Entry 8VLU (electron microscopy, 3.12 A resolution); this record covers chains B and A.

== Chain B (and A) ==
Name: Heparan-alpha-glucosaminide N-acetyltransferase
Organism: Homo sapiens
Notes: EC 2.3.1.78; chain A of this document is another copy of the same molecule, construct and numbering; everything in this record applies to it too
UniProtKB: Q68CP4 (HGNAT_HUMAN); residues 1-663 here = UniProt positions 1-663
Amino-acid sequence (663 residues; row label = number of the first residue in the row):
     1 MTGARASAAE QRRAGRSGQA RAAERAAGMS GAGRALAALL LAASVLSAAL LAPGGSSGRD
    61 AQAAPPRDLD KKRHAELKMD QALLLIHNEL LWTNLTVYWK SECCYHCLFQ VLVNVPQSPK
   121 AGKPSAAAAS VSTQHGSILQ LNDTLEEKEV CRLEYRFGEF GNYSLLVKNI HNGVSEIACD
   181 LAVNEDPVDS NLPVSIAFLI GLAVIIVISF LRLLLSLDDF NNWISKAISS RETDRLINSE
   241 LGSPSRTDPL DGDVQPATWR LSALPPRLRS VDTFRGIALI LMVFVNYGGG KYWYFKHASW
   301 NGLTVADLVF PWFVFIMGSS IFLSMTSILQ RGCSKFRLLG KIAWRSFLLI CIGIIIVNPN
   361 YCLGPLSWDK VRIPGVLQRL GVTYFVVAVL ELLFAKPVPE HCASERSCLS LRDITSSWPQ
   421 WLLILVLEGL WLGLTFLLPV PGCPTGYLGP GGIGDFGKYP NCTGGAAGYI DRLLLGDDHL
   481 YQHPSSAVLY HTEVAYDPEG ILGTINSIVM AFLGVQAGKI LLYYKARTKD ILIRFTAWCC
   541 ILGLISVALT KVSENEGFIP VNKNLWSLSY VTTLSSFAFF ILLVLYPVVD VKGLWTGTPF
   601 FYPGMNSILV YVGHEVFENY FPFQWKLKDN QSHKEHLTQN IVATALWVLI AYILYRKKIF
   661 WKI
Disordered / not traced: 1-76, 171-175, 229-264 (chain A: 1-76, 228-264)
Disulfide bonds: Cys104-Cys107, Cys151-Cys179, Cys443-Cys462
Glycans and other covalent adducts: N-acetylglucosamine (NAG) linked to Asn94, Asn142, Asn162
Residues lining bound ligands: coenzyme A (COA): Arg267, Leu268, Arg269, Val271, Asp272, Arg275, Met282, Asn286, His297, Val309, Phe310, Phe313, Ile316, Met317, Ser320, Leu323, Ser324, Lys341, Arg345, Leu349, Val376, Leu377, Leu380, Ser607, Ile608, Tyr611, Lys662
UniProt features mapped onto this chain:
  - region: Gln624 to Glu635 (Lysosomal targeting region)
  - active site: His297
  - modified residue (Phosphoserine): Ser243, Ser245
  - glycosylation (N-linked (GlcNAc...) asparagine): Asn94, Asn142, Asn162
What the authors report for this chain:
  - mutagenesis - N286A, N286D, N286Q, H297D, H297D/D307N: decreased catalytic activity
  - disease-associated variants - N286I, R372C, R372H, E499K: decreased catalytic activity (citing earlier work)
  - disease-associated variants - A82V, C104F, L141P, P311L, G452S, G452V, M510K, G514E, A517E, D590V (proposed by the authors, not directly observed)
  - disease-associated variants - A82V, C104F, L141P, I280R, G290R, N301K, G452S, G452V, S567C, S569L: decreased stability (proposed by the authors, not directly observed)

== Interface between chain B and chain A ==
Residue-residue contacts (30; chain B residue first):
  Ile355(B) - Phe621(A)  hydrophobic
  Ile355(B) - Pro622(A)
  Ile356(B) - Tyr620(A)  hydrophobic
  Tyr361(B) - Asn619(A)  hydrogen bond (backbone-side chain)
  Tyr361(B) - Tyr620(A)  hydrophobic
  Tyr361(B) - Phe621(A)  hydrogen bond (side chain-backbone)
  Cys362(B) - Cys362(A)  hydrophobic
  Pro365(B) - Gln624(A)
  Pro365(B) - Trp625(A)
  Pro365(B) - Lys626(A)
  Leu366(B) - Phe621(A)  hydrophobic
  Leu366(B) - Trp625(A)
  Leu366(B) - Lys626(A)  hydrogen bond (backbone-backbone)
  Ser367(B) - Lys626(A)
  Val616(B) - Val616(A)  hydrophobic
  Val616(B) - Tyr620(A)
  Asn619(B) - Tyr361(A)  hydrogen bond (side chain-backbone)
  Tyr620(B) - Ile356(A)  hydrophobic
  Tyr620(B) - Tyr361(A)  hydrophobic
  Tyr620(B) - Val616(A)
  Phe621(B) - Ile355(A)  hydrophobic
  Phe621(B) - Tyr361(A)
  Phe621(B) - Leu366(A)  hydrophobic
  Pro622(B) - Ile355(A)
  Gln624(B) - Pro365(A)
  Trp625(B) - Pro365(A)
  Trp625(B) - Leu366(A)
  Lys626(B) - Pro365(A)
  Lys626(B) - Leu366(A)  hydrogen bond (backbone-backbone)
  Lys626(B) - Ser367(A)  hydrogen bond
Also at the interface, not in a pair above, chain B (17 interface residues in all): Ile228, Phe617
Also at the interface, not in a pair above, chain A (17 interface residues in all): Phe336, Phe617

== In short ==
Chain B and chain A each contribute 17 residues to their interface, with 6 hydrogen bonds. Polar pairs include
Tyr361(B)-Asn619(A), Tyr361(B)-Phe621(A) and Lys626(B)-Ser367(A). From the paper: A82V, C104F and L141P of
chain B, among others, reduce stability; N286A, N286D and N286Q of chain B, among others, reduce catalytic
activity; 19 substitutions were tested in all.
Chain B and chain A are both Heparan-alpha-glucosaminide N-acetyltransferase (Homo sapiens); the structure,
Cryo-EM structure of human HGSNAT bound with CoA, was determined by electron microscopy (same publication as
8VKJ, 8VLG, 8VLI, 8VLV and 8VLY).
